Entry 8G44 (X-ray diffraction, 1.55 A resolution); this record covers chain A.

# Chain A
Protein: Histone deacetylase 6
Source organism: Homo sapiens
Notes: EC 3.5.1.98
UniProtKB: Q9UBN7 (HDAC6_HUMAN); residues 1109-1213 here = UniProt positions 1109-1213
Sequence (107 residues; each row starts with the number of its first residue):
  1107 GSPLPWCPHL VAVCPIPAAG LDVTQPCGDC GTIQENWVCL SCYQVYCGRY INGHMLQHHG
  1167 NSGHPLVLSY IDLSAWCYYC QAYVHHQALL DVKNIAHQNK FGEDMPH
Unresolved in the structure: 1107-1108, 1208-1213
Differences from the reference sequence: expression tag (1107-1108)
Metal / ion sites: Zn2+ site 1: Cys1113, His1115, Cys1183, Cys1186; Zn2+ site 2: Cys1133, Cys1136, Cys1153, His1160; Zn2+ site 3: Cys1145, Cys1148, His1164, His1170
Ligand contacts: ZU9 (3-{3-[2-(benzylamino)-2-oxoethyl]-4-oxo-3,4-dihydroquinazolin-2-yl}propanoic acid): Glu1141, Trp1143, Gly1154, Arg1155, Met1161, Leu1162, Val1173, Ser1175, Ile1177, Asp1178, Ser1180, Trp1182, Tyr1184, Tyr1189
From the paper describing this entry:
  - binding site for ZU9: Glu1141, Ile1177

# Overview
Ligands of chain A: compound ZU9. Cys1113, His1115, Cys1183 and Cys1186 coordinate Zn2+ site 1. The Zn2+ site
2 is built by Cys1133, Cys1136, Cys1153 and His1160. From the paper: a binding site for ZU9 at Glu1141 and
Ile1177.
Chain A is Histone deacetylase 6 (Homo sapiens); the structure, Structure of HDAC6 zinc-finger ubiquitin
binding domain in complex with 3-(3-(2-(benzylamino)-2-oxoethyl)-4-oxo-3,4-dihydroquinazolin-2-yl)propanoic
acid, was determined by X-ray diffraction, deposited together with 8G43 and 8G45.
